PDB entry 9CPB | electron microscopy, 3.52 A resolution | chains 6G and 6H of the 395 polymer chains in the assembly

== Chain 6G (and 6H) ==
Molecule: Tektin-3
Organism: Bos taurus
Notes: chain 6H of this document is another copy of the same molecule, construct and numbering; everything in this record applies to it too
UniProt: A6H782 (TEKT3_BOVIN); residues 1-490 here = UniProt positions 1-490
Amino-acid sequence (490 residues; numbered 1 to 490; the number before each row is that of its first residue):
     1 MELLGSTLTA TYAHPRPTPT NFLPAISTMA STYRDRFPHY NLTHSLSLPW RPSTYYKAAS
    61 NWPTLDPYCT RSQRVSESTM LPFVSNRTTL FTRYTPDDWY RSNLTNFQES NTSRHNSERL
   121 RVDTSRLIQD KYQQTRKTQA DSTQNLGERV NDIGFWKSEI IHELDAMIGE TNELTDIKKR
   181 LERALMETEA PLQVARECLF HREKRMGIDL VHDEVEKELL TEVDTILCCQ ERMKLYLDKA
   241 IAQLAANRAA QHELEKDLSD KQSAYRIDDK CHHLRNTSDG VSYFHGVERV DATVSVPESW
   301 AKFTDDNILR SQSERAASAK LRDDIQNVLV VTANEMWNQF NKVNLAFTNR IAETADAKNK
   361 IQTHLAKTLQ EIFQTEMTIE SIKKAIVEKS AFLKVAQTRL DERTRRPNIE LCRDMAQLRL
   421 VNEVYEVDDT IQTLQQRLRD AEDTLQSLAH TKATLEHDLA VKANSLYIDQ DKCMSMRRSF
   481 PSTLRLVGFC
Unresolved in the structure: 1-65, 482-490 (chain 6H: 1-66, 386-432, 482-490)

== How chain 6G and chain 6H interact ==
Residue-residue contacts - 135 pairs, chain 6G then chain 6H:
  Glu-189(6G) with Gln-73(6H), hydrogen bond
  Arg-196(6G) with Glu-77(6H), salt bridge
  Gly-207(6G) with Tyr-94(6H)
  Ile-208(6G) with Trp-99(6H); Ser-102(6H)
  Asp-209(6G) with Trp-99(6H)
  Leu-210(6G) with Phe-91(6H), hydrophobic; Thr-92(6H); Arg-93(6H); Tyr-94(6H), hydrogen bond (backbone-backbone)
  Val-211(6G) with Tyr-94(6H); Pro-96(6H), hydrophobic; Trp-99(6H), hydrophobic
  His-212(6G) with Tyr-94(6H), hydrogen bond (backbone-backbone); Pro-96(6H)
  Asp-213(6G) with Pro-96(6H)
  Glu-216(6G) with Arg-93(6H), salt bridge
  Val-223(6G) with Glu-77(6H)
  Leu-227(6G) with Arg-71(6H), hydrogen bond (backbone-side chain); Arg-74(6H), hydrogen bond (backbone-side chain); Glu-77(6H)
  Gln-230(6G) with Tyr-68(6H), hydrogen bond; Arg-71(6H), hydrogen bond; Gln-73(6H), hydrogen bond
  Glu-231(6G) with Tyr-68(6H)
  Lys-234(6G) with Tyr-68(6H)
  Arg-350(6G) with Trp-99(6H)
  Lys-360(6G) with Phe-107(6H)
  Ile-361(6G) with Phe-107(6H), hydrophobic
  Thr-363(6G) with Arg-114(6H)
  His-364(6G) with Phe-107(6H); Ser-110(6H); Asn-111(6H), hydrogen bond; Arg-114(6H), hydrogen bond (backbone-side chain)
  Lys-367(6G) with Arg-114(6H)
  Thr-368(6G) with Arg-114(6H), hydrogen bond
  Glu-371(6G) with Ser-117(6H); Arg-121(6H), salt bridge
  Gln-374(6G) with Arg-121(6H), hydrogen bond
  Ser-381(6G) with Ile-128(6H)
  Ile-382(6G) with Thr-124(6H); Ile-128(6H), hydrophobic
  Glu-388(6G) with Tyr-132(6H)
  Ser-390(6G) with Tyr-283(6H), hydrogen bond
  Ala-391(6G) with Asn-276(6H), hydrogen bond (backbone-side chain)
  Phe-392(6G) with Thr-135(6H); Asn-276(6H)
  Leu-393(6G) with Tyr-283(6H), hydrophobic
  Lys-394(6G) with Val-281(6H), hydrogen bond (side chain-backbone); Ser-282(6H); Tyr-283(6H)
  Val-395(6G) with Leu-274(6H); Asn-276(6H); Val-281(6H), hydrophobic
  Gln-397(6G) with Tyr-283(6H); Phe-284(6H), hydrogen bond (side chain-backbone); Val-287(6H); Glu-288(6H), hydrogen bond
  Thr-398(6G) with Val-281(6H); Ser-282(6H), hydrogen bond (side chain-backbone); Phe-284(6H)
  Arg-399(6G) with Ser-142(6H), hydrogen bond; Thr-143(6H), hydrogen bond; Cys-271(6H), hydrogen bond (side chain-backbone); Leu-274(6H); Arg-275(6H)
  Leu-400(6G) with Val-287(6H), hydrophobic
  Asp-401(6G) with Phe-284(6H); Val-287(6H)
  Glu-402(6G) with Ile-267(6H); Lys-270(6H), salt bridge
  Arg-403(6G) with Leu-146(6H); Arg-149(6H); Ile-267(6H); Asp-268(6H), salt bridge; Cys-271(6H)
  Arg-406(6G) with Arg-149(6H); Ala-264(6H)
  Pro-407(6G) with Asp-260(6H); Ser-263(6H)
  Asn-408(6G) with Asp-260(6H); Val-294(6H)
  Ile-409(6G) with Ser-295(6H), hydrogen bond (backbone-side chain); Trp-300(6H); Phe-303(6H), hydrophobic
  Glu-410(6G) with Arg-149(6H), hydrogen bond (backbone-side chain); Asp-257(6H); Asp-260(6H); Lys-261(6H), salt bridge; Ala-264(6H); Trp-300(6H), hydrogen bond
  Leu-411(6G) with Ala-292(6H); Thr-293(6H), hydrogen bond (backbone-side chain); Val-294(6H), hydrogen bond (backbone-backbone); Ser-295(6H), hydrogen bond (backbone-side chain)
  Cys-412(6G) with Thr-293(6H), hydrogen bond (backbone-side chain); Ser-295(6H); Val-296(6H); Pro-297(6H); Trp-300(6H), hydrophobic
  Arg-413(6G) with Thr-293(6H), hydrogen bond (backbone-side chain); Ser-295(6H), hydrogen bond (backbone-backbone); Val-296(6H); Pro-297(6H)
  Asp-414(6G) with Arg-149(6H), salt bridge
  Arg-419(6G) with Asp-141(6H), salt bridge
  Leu-420(6G) with Ser-142(6H); Leu-146(6H), hydrophobic
  Glu-423(6G) with Thr-138(6H); Gln-139(6H); Ser-142(6H)
  Val-424(6G) with Glu-288(6H)
  Tyr-425(6G) with Glu-288(6H), hydrogen bond (side chain-backbone)
  Thr-430(6G) with Lys-131(6H)
  Thr-433(6G) with Lys-131(6H)
  Leu-434(6G) with Leu-127(6H), hydrophobic; Lys-131(6H)
  Arg-437(6G) with Asp-123(6H); Thr-124(6H); Leu-127(6H)
  Asp-440(6G) with Leu-120(6H)
  Thr-444(6G) with Ser-117(6H); Leu-120(6H)
  Ser-447(6G) with Ser-113(6H), hydrogen bond (backbone-side chain)
  Leu-448(6G) with Ser-113(6H), hydrogen bond (backbone-side chain); Ser-117(6H)
  Thr-451(6G) with Glu-109(6H); Ser-110(6H); Ser-113(6H)
  Thr-454(6G) with Asn-106(6H)
  Leu-455(6G) with Asn-106(6H); Ser-110(6H)
  Asp-458(6G) with Asn-106(6H), hydrogen bond
  Lys-462(6G) with Trp-99(6H); Asn-103(6H)
Other interface residues (no listed pair), chain 6G (83 interface residues in all): Leu-185, Leu-192, Lys-217, Cys-228, Glu-353, Thr-354, Ala-357, Leu-365, Thr-378, Ala-385, Lys-389, Arg-405, Ala-416, Val-421, Glu-426, Ala-441
Other interface residues (no listed pair), chain 6H (73 interface residues in all): Cys-69, Thr-95, Asn-116, Gln-134, Arg-136, Asn-145, His-272, Thr-277, His-285, Arg-289

== Overview ==
Chain 6G and chain 6H form an interface of 83 and 73 residues respectively, with 34 hydrogen bonds and 8 salt
bridges. Polar contacts include Arg-196(6G)/Glu-77(6H), Glu-216(6G)/Arg-93(6H) and Glu-371(6G)/Arg-121(6H).
Chain 6G and chain 6H are both Tektin-3 (Bos taurus); the structure, Atomic model of bovine Fallopian tube
cilia doublet microtubule (48-nm periodicity), was determined by electron microscopy, deposited together with
9CPC.
